Entry 7ZVT (electron microscopy, 2.74 A resolution); this record covers chains C and A of the 4 polymer chains in the assembly.

Chain C:
Molecule: 14-nt DNA strand
Sequence (14 nucleotides; row label = number of the first residue in the row):
     2 TCCCTCTAGA TATC

Chain A:
Molecule: X-ray repair cross-complementing protein 6
Organism: Homo sapiens
Notes: EC 3.6.4.-, 4.2.99.-
UniProt: P12956 (XRCC6_HUMAN); residues 1-609 here = UniProt positions 1-609
Amino-acid sequence (609 residues; numbered 1 to 609; the number before each row is that of its first residue):
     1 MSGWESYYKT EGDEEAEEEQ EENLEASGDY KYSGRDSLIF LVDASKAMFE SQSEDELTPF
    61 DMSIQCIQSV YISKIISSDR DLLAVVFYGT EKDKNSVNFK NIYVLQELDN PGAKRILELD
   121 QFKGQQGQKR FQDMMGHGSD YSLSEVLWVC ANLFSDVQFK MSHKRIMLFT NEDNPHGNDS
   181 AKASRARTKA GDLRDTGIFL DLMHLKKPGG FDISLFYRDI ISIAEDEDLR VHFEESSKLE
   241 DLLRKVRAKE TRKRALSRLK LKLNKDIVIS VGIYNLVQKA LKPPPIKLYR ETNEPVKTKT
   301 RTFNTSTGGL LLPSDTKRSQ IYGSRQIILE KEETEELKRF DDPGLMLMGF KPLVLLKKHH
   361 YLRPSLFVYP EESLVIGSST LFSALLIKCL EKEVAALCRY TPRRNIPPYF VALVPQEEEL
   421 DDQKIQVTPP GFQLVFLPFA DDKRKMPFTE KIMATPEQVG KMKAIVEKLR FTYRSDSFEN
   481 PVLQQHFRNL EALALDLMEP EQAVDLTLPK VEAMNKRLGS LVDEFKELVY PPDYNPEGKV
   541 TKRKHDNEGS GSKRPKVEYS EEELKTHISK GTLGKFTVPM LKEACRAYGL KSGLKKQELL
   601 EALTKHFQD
Unresolved in the structure: 1-33, 223-230, 326, 535-609
Residues lining bound ligands: inositol hexakisphosphate (IHP): Lys357, His359, His360, Lys443, Lys445
What the authors report for this chain:
  - binding site for inositol hexakisphosphate: Lys357, His359, Lys443, Lys445
  - conformationally variable residues (order/disorder transition): Ser222 to Val231

Interface between chain C and chain A:
Pairs across the interface (8; chain C residue first):
  DC3(C) - Arg80(A)  salt bridge to the phosphate
  DC5(C) - Leu256(A)  sugar contact
  DC5(C) - Asn275(A)  phosphate contact
  DC5(C) - Gln278(A)  phosphate contact
  DT6(C) - Gln278(A)  hydrogen bond to the phosphate
  DT6(C) - Arg363(A)  salt bridge to the phosphate
  DT6(C) - Arg403(A)  sugar contact
  DT8(C) - Lys338(A)  salt bridge to the phosphate
Interface residues without a listed pair, chain C (6 interface residues in all): DC4, DC7
Interface residues without a listed pair, chain A (9 interface residues in all): Ser78, Ile406

Overview:
6 residues of chain C face 9 of chain A across their interface, with 1 hydrogen bond and 3 salt bridges. Polar
pairs include DT6(C)-Gln278(A), DC3(C)-Arg80(A) and DT6(C)-Arg363(A). Chain A binds inositol hexakisphosphate.
From the paper: a binding site for inositol hexakisphosphate at Lys357(A), His359(A) and Lys443(A) among
others; conformational variability at Ser222(A).
Here chain C is a 14-nt DNA strand and chain A is X-ray repair cross-complementing protein 6 (Homo sapiens).
Entry 7ZVT (CryoEM structure of Ku heterodimer bound to DNA) was determined by electron microscopy, deposited
together with 7Z6O and 7ZT6.
